7SFR - chains a and d of the 51 polymer chains in the assembly; structure by electron microscopy, 2.60 A resolution.

== Chain a ==
Molecule: 16S rRNA
Organism: Mycobacterium tuberculosis
Sequence (1537 nucleotides; row label = number of the first residue in the row):
     1 UUUUGUUUGG AGAGUUUGAU CCUGGCUCAG GACGAACGCU GGCGGCGUGC UUAACACAUG
    61 CAAGUCGAAC GGAAAGGUCU CUUCGGAGAU ACUCGAGUGG CGAACGGGUG AGUAACACGU
   121 GGGUGAUCUG CCCUGCACUU CGGGAUAAGC CUGGGAAACU GGGUCUAAUA CCGGAUAGGA
   181 CCACGGGAUG CAUGUCUUGU GGUGGAAAGC GCUUUAGCGG UGUGGGAUGA GCCCGCGGCC
   241 UAUCAGCUUG UUGGUGGGGU GACGGCCUAC CAAGGCGACG ACGGGUAGCC GGCCUGAGAG
   301 GGUGUCCGGC CACACUGGGA CUGAGAUACG GCCCAGACUC CUACGGGAGG CAGCAGUGGG
   361 GAAUAUUGCA CAAUGGGCGC AAGCCUGAUG CAGCGACGCC GCGUGGGGGA UGACGGCCUU
   421 CGGGUUGUAA ACCUCUUUCA CCAUCGACGA AGGUCCGGGU UCUCUCGGAU UGACGGUAGG
   481 UGGAGAAGAA GCACCGGCCA ACUACGUGCC AGCAGCCXCG GUAAUACGUA GGGUGCGAGC
   541 GUUGUCCGGA AUUACUGGGC GUAAAGAGCU CGUAGGUGGU UUGUCGCGUU GUUCGUGAAA
   601 UCUCACGGCU UAACUGUGAG CGUGCGGGCG AUACGGGCAG ACUAGAGUAC UGCAGGGGAG
   661 ACUGGAAUUC CUGGUGUAGC GGUGGAAUGC GCAGAUAUCA GGAGGAACAC CGGUGGCGAA
   721 GGCGGGUCUC UGGGCAGUAA CUGACGCUGA GGAGCGAAAG CGUGGGGAGC GAACAGGAUU
   781 AGAUACCCUG GUAGUCCACG CCGUAAACGG UGGGUACUAG GUGUGGGUUU CCUUCCUUGG
   841 GAUCCGUGCC GUAGCUAACG CAUUAAGUAC CCCGCCUGGG GAGUACGGCC GCAAGGCUAA
   901 AACUCAAAGG AAUUGACGGG GGCCCGCACA AGCGGCGGAG CAUGUGGAUU AAUUCGAUGX
   961 AACGCGAAGA ACCUUACCUG GGUUUGACAU GCACAGGACG CGUCUAGAGA UAGGCGUUCC
  1021 CUUGUGGCCU GUGUGCAGGU GGUGCAUGGC UGUCGUCAGC UCGUGUCGUG AGAUGUUGGG
  1081 UUAAGUCCCG CAACGAGCGC AACCCUUGUC UCAUGUUGCC AGCACGUAAU GGUGGGGACU
  1141 CGUGAGAGAC UGCCGGGGUC AACUCGGAGG AAGGUGGGGA UGACGUCAAG UCAUCAUGCC
  1201 CCUUAUGUCC AGGGCUUCAC ACAUGCUACA AUGGCCGGUA CAAAGGGCUG CGAUGCCGCG
  1261 AGGUUAAGCG AAUCCUUAAA AGCCGGUCUC AGUUCGGAUC GGGGUCUGCA ACUCGACCCC
  1321 GUGAAGUCGG AGUCGCUAGU AAUCGCAGAU CAGCAACGCU GCGGUGAAUA CGUUCCCGGG
  1381 CCUUGUACAC ACCGCCCGUC ACGUCAUGAA AGUCGGUAAC ACCCGAAGCC AGUGGCCUAA
  1441 CCCUCGGGAG GGAGCUGUCG AAGGUGGGAU CGGCGAUUGG GACGAAGUCG UAACAAGGUA
  1501 GCCGUACCGG AAGGUGCGGC UGGAUCACCU CCUUUCU
Disordered / not traced: 1-7, 1527-1537
Modified / non-standard residues: G7M (N7-methyl-guanosine-5'-monophosphate) at position 518, 2MG (2N-methylguanosine-5'-monophosphate) at position 959, 5MC (5-methylcytidine-5'-monophosphate) at position 960, 4OC (4n,o2'-methylcytidine-5'-monophosphate) at position 1395, UR3 (3-methyluridine-5'-monophoshate) at position 1491, 2MG (2N-methylguanosine-5'-monophosphate) at position 1509, MA6 (6N-dimethyladenosine-5'-monophoshate) at position 1511, MA6 (6N-dimethyladenosine-5'-monophoshate) at position 1512
Ion coordination: Mg2+ site 1 near U15 (its only coordinating residue here); Mg2+ site 2 near C22 (its only coordinating residue here); Mg2+ site 3 near G24 (its only coordinating residue here); Mg2+ site 4: U51, G110; Mg2+ site 5 near A56 (its only coordinating residue here); Mg2+ site 6: U65, G100; Mg2+ site 7 near G95 (its only coordinating residue here); Mg2+ site 8: G102, G323, G325; Mg2+ site 9: G102, G325; Mg2+ site 10: A104, G330; Mg2+ site 11 near C105 (its only coordinating residue here); Mg2+ site 12: A111, G112, U113, G288; 77 more Mg2+ sites not listed

== Chain d ==
Protein: 30S ribosomal protein S4
Organism: Mycobacterium tuberculosis
UniProtKB: A0A045GRS4 (A0A045GRS4_MYCTX); residues 1-201 here = UniProt positions 1-201
Chain sequence (201 residues; numbered 1 to 201; the number before each row is that of its first residue):
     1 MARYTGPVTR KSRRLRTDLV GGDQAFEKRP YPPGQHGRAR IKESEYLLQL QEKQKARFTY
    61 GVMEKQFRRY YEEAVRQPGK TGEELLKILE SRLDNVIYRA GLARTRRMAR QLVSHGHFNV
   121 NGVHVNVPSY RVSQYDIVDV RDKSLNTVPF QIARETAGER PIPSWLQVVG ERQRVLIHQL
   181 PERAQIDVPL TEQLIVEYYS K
Disordered / not traced: 1

== Chain a / chain d interface ==
Contacting residue pairs (105):
  A11(a) with Gln49(d), base contact; Glu197(d), hydrogen bond to the base; Ser200(d), base contact; Lys201(d), base contact
  C400(a) with Lys65(d), phosphate contact; Arg69(d), sugar contact
  G401(a) with Gln66(d), phosphate contact; Ser129(d), phosphate contact
  C402(a) with Met63(d), phosphate contact; Arg110(d), salt bridge to the phosphate; Pro128(d), sugar contact; Ser129(d), phosphate contact
  G403(a) with Ala2(d), base contact; Arg3(d), sugar contact; Arg110(d), salt bridge to the phosphate; Ser114(d), hydrogen bond to the phosphate
  U404(a) with Ala2(d), base contact; Arg3(d), salt bridge to the phosphate; Thr5(d), phosphate contact
  G405(a) with Arg3(d), hydrogen bond to the sugar; Gln111(d), hydrogen bond to the base
  G406(a) with Thr5(d), phosphate contact; Arg107(d), salt bridge to the phosphate; Met108(d), phosphate contact; Gln111(d), hydrogen bond to the sugar
  G407(a) with Arg104(d), hydrogen bond to the phosphate; Met108(d), sugar contact
  G408(a) with Asp23(d), phosphate contact; Gln24(d), hydrogen bond to the phosphate; Arg104(d), salt bridge to the phosphate
  G409(a) with Gln24(d), base contact
  A410(a) with Glu27(d), phosphate contact; Lys28(d), salt bridge to the phosphate; Arg29(d), base contact
  G424(a) with Arg29(d), phosphate contact; Arg38(d), hydrogen bond to the sugar
  U425(a) with Arg29(d), salt bridge to the phosphate; Gly34(d), sugar contact; Gln35(d), sugar contact
  U426(a) with Arg10(d), phosphate contact; Arg13(d), salt bridge to the phosphate; Pro33(d), phosphate contact
  G427(a) with Pro7(d), phosphate contact
  U428(a) with Thr9(d), hydrogen bond to the phosphate; Arg10(d), phosphate contact; Arg13(d), salt bridge to the phosphate; Gln24(d), hydrogen bond to the sugar; Glu27(d), phosphate contact
  A429(a) with Thr9(d), phosphate contact; Gln24(d), phosphate contact
  C435(a) with Val148(d), sugar contact; Pro149(d), sugar contact
  U436(a) with His115(d), hydrogen bond to the sugar; His117(d), phosphate contact; Thr147(d), phosphate contact; Pro149(d), sugar contact
  U437(a) with His117(d), phosphate contact
  U438(a) with Ser114(d), hydrogen bond to the sugar; His115(d), sugar contact; Asn126(d), hydrogen bond to the sugar
  U481(a) with Arg141(d), salt bridge to the phosphate
  A486(a) with His115(d), hydrogen bond to the base
  C499(a) with Tyr46(d), sugar contact; Lys201(d), salt bridge to the phosphate
  A500(a) with Ser44(d), hydrogen bond to the phosphate; Tyr46(d), phosphate contact; Leu47(d), sugar contact; Leu50(d), sugar contact
  A501(a) with Ile41(d), phosphate contact
  C502(a) with His36(d), hydrogen bond to the phosphate; Ile41(d), phosphate contact
  U503(a) with Gln35(d), sugar contact; His36(d), hydrogen bond to the sugar
  G531(a) with Gln35(d), base contact
  G532(a) with Gly34(d), sugar contact; Gln35(d), hydrogen bond to the sugar
  G533(a) with Arg10(d), salt bridge to the phosphate; Arg14(d), hydrogen bond to the phosphate; Pro33(d), phosphate contact; Gly34(d), sugar contact
  U534(a) with Arg10(d), salt bridge to the phosphate; Arg14(d), salt bridge to the phosphate
  G535(a) with Gln54(d), phosphate contact
  C536(a) with Gln54(d), hydrogen bond to the phosphate; Arg57(d), salt bridge to the phosphate; Glu64(d), phosphate contact
  G537(a) with Arg57(d), salt bridge to the phosphate; Glu64(d), hydrogen bond to the phosphate; Lys65(d), phosphate contact
  A538(a) with Ala2(d), hydrogen bond to the phosphate; Met63(d), phosphate contact
  C540(a) with Lys65(d), salt bridge to the phosphate
  U603(a) with Arg76(d), salt bridge to the phosphate
  C604(a) with Arg76(d), salt bridge to the phosphate; Gln77(d), phosphate contact
  A605(a) with Gln77(d), hydrogen bond to the phosphate
  U610(a) with His124(d), sugar contact; Val125(d), sugar contact; Asn126(d), hydrogen bond to the base; Val127(d), base contact; Tyr130(d), sugar contact
  U611(a) with Val127(d), sugar contact; Ser129(d), sugar contact; Tyr130(d), sugar contact
  A613(a) with Arg69(d), salt bridge to the phosphate
Interface residues without a listed pair, chain a (49 interface residues in all): U8, C399, C417, A490, A612
Interface residues without a listed pair, chain d (62 interface residues in all): Tyr4, Gly6, Lys53, Phe58, Gly79, Lys143, Tyr198

== Summary ==
49 residues of chain a face 62 of chain d across their interface; the contacts include 24 hydrogen bonds and
20 salt bridges. Polar contacts include A11(a)-Glu197(d), G405(a)-Gln111(d) and A486(a)-His115(d). The Mg2+
site 4 is built by U51(a) and G110(a).
Here chain a is 16S rRNA and chain d is 30S ribosomal protein S4, both from Mycobacterium tuberculosis. Entry
7SFR (Unmethylated Mtb Ribosome 50S with SEQ-9) was determined by electron microscopy, deposited together with
7KGB.
